Entry 9FSM (electron microscopy, 2.47 A resolution); this record covers chains B and C of the 10 polymer chains in the assembly.

[Chain B (and C)]
Molecule: TraT complement resistance protein
Source organism: Klebsiella pneumoniae
Notes: chain C of this document is another copy of the same molecule, construct and numbering; everything in this record applies to it too
UniProtKB: G9G2A5 (G9G2A5_KLEPN); residues 36-258 here = UniProt positions 36-258
Chain sequence (226 residues; row label = number of the first residue in the row):
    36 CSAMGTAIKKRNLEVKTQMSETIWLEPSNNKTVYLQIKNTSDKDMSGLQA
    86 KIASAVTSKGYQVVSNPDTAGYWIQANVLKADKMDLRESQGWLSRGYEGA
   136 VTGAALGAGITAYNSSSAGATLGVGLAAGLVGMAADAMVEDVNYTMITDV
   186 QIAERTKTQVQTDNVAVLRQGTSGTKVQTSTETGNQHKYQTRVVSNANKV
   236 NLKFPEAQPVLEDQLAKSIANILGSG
Differences from the reference sequence: cloning artifact (210); expression tag (259-261)
Glycans and other covalent adducts: diacyl glycerol (DGA) linked to Cys36
Ligand contacts: diacyl glycerol (DGA): Ala38, Met39, Ala42, Thr137, Gly138, Leu141, Ala163, Val166, Gly167, Ala170, Asp171, Val174, Val235, Asn236
Reported in the primary citation:
  - post-translational modification sites: Cys36
  - binding site for diacyl glycerol: Cys36, Ala38, Thr137, Gly167, Asn236
  - mutagenesis - C36S: abolished expression

[Chain B / chain C interface]
Contacting residue pairs (80; chain B residue first):
  Tyr69(B) with Pro62(C)
  Gln71(B) with Leu60(C), hydrogen bond (side chain-backbone); Pro62(C)
  Lys73(B) with Leu60(C); Ile257(C), hydrogen bond (side chain-backbone); Leu258(C); Gly259(C)
  Asn74(B) with Asn256(C), hydrogen bond (backbone-side chain)
  Thr75(B) with Met54(C); Ser253(C), hydrogen bond (backbone-side chain); Asn256(C); Ile257(C)
  Asp77(B) with Lys51(C); Thr52(C), hydrogen bond (side chain-backbone); Gln249(C)
  Pro102(B) with Pro62(C), hydrophobic
  Trp108(B) with Glu61(C); Pro62(C)
  Gln110(B) with Trp59(C); Leu60(C), hydrogen bond (side chain-backbone)
  Asn112(B) with Thr57(C), hydrogen bond
  Leu114(B) with Met54(C); Ser55(C); Glu56(C); Thr57(C)
  Lys115(B) with Gln53(C); Met54(C)
  Ala116(B) with Gln53(C)
  Asp117(B) with Lys51(C), salt bridge; Gln53(C), hydrogen bond
  Lys118(B) with Lys51(C)
  Ser129(B) with Lys44(C)
  Arg130(B) with Gly40(C); Gln125(C)
  Tyr132(B) with Ser37(C); Glu133(C), hydrogen bond
  Met168(B) with Cys36(C); Met39(C), hydrophobic; Gly40(C)
  Ala172(B) with Ile43(C), hydrophobic; Lys44(C), hydrogen bond (backbone-side chain)
  Val174(B) with Lys44(C)
  Glu175(B) with Lys44(C)
  Asp184(B) with Thr57(C), hydrogen bond; Trp59(C)
  Gln186(B) with Trp59(C)
  Asn199(B) with His222(C), hydrogen bond; Tyr224(C)
  Ala201(B) with Lys223(C)
  Leu203(B) with Lys223(C); Gln225(C)
  Arg204(B) with Gln225(C), hydrogen bond (backbone-side chain)
  Ser208(B) with Val202(C), hydrogen bond (backbone-backbone); Leu203(C)
  Gly209(B) with Val200(C); Ala201(C)
  Thr210(B) with Asp198(C); Asn199(C); Val200(C), hydrogen bond (backbone-backbone)
  Lys211(B) with Thr197(C); Asp198(C); Asn199(C)
  Val212(B) with Gln196(C); Thr197(C); Asp198(C), hydrogen bond (backbone-backbone)
  Gln213(B) with Val195(C); Gln196(C); Thr197(C), hydrogen bond; Gln221(C), hydrogen bond (side chain-backbone); His222(C); Lys223(C), hydrogen bond (side chain-backbone)
  Thr214(B) with Val195(C); Gln196(C), hydrogen bond (backbone-backbone)
  Ser215(B) with Thr193(C); Gln194(C); His222(C), hydrogen bond
  Thr216(B) with Thr193(C)
  Glu217(B) with Thr193(C), hydrogen bond
  Lys223(B) with Glu61(C), salt bridge
  Gln225(B) with Trp59(C)
Other interface residues (no listed pair), chain B (49 interface residues in all): Ala111, Arg122, Glu123, Leu161, Ala169, Asp171, Met173, Val185, Arg227
Other interface residues (no listed pair), chain C (49 interface residues in all): Lys45, Arg46, Glu49, Val50, Leu128, Leu141, Gln186, Glu217

[In short]
Chain B and chain C each contribute 49 residues to their interface, with 22 hydrogen bonds and 2 salt bridges.
Polar contacts include Asp117(B)-Lys51(C), Lys223(B)-Glu61(C) and Gln71(B)-Leu60(C). Diacyl glycerol is
covalently linked to Cys36(B). The paper reports a binding site for diacyl glycerol at Cys36(B), Ala38(B) and
Thr137(B) among others; C36S of chain B abolishes expression.
Both chains are TraT complement resistance protein (Klebsiella pneumoniae). Entry 9FSM (Cryo-EM structure of
the decameric TraT surface exclusion lipoprotein from Klebsiella pneumoniae (pKpQIL plasmid)) was determined
by electron microscopy, deposited together with 9FS5.
